7Q7L - chain A; structure by X-ray diffraction, 1.97 A resolution.

== Chain A ==
Molecule: Tyrosine-protein kinase JAK2
Organism: Homo sapiens
Notes: EC 2.7.10.2
UniProt: O60674 (JAK2_HUMAN); residue numbers follow UniProt; this construct covers 839-1132
Chain sequence (316 residues; each row starts with the number of its first residue):
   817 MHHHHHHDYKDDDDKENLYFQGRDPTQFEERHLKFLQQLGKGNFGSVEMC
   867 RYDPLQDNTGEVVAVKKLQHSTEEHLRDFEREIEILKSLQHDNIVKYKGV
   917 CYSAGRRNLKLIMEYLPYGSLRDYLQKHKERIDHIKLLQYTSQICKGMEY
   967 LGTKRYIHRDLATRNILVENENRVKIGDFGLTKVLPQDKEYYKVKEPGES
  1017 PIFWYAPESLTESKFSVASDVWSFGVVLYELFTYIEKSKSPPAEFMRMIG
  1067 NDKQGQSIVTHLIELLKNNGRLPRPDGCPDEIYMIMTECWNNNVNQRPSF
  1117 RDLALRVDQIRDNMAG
Not modelled in the structure: 817-842, 1132
Construct notes: initiating methionine (817); expression tag (818-838); conflict Ser-1073 (Met in O60674), Thr-1076 (Phe in O60674)
Modified residues: Tyr-1007 (O-phosphotyrosine; PTR); Tyr-1008 (O-phosphotyrosine; PTR)
Curated features (UniProtKB/Swiss-Prot):
  - active site: Asp-976 (Proton acceptor)
  - binding site (ATP): Leu-855 to Val-863, Lys-882
  - modified residue (Phosphotyrosine): Tyr-868, Tyr-966, Tyr-972, Tyr-1007, Tyr-1008
  - mutagenesis: Lys-882 (K882E: Loss of ability to up-regulate potassium voltage-gated channel activity of KCNA3)
Ligand contacts: 9I2 (4-[2-azanyl-8-[[(2S)-1-oxidanylpropan-2-yl]amino]quinazolin-6-yl]-5-ethyl-2-fluoranyl-phenol): Leu-855, Gly-856, Lys-857, Gly-858, Val-863, Ala-880, Lys-882, Glu-898, Leu-902, Val-911, Leu-927, Met-929, Glu-930, Tyr-931, Leu-932, Gly-935, Arg-980, Asn-981, Leu-983, Gly-993, Asp-994, Phe-995

== Overview ==
Bound to chain A: compound 9I2. From UniProt: active-site residue Asp-976, 10 ATP-binding residues and one
mutagenesis site.
Chain A is Tyrosine-protein kinase JAK2 (Homo sapiens); the structure, JAK2 in complex with
4-(2-amino-8-{[(2S)-1-hydroxypropan-2-yl]amino}quinazolin-6-yl)-5-ethyl-2-fluorophenol, was determined by
X-ray diffraction together with 7Q6H, 7Q7I, 7Q7K and 7Q7W from the same study.
